Entry 5FGA (X-ray diffraction, 2.70 A resolution); this record covers chains O and P of the 28 polymer chains in the assembly.

[Chain O]
Molecule: Proteasome subunit alpha type-2
Organism: Saccharomyces cerevisiae S288c
Notes: EC 3.4.25.1
UniProtKB: P23639 (PSA2_YEAST); numbering as in UniProt (aligned over 1-250)
Amino-acid sequence (250 residues; numbered 1 to 250; the number before each row is that of its first residue):
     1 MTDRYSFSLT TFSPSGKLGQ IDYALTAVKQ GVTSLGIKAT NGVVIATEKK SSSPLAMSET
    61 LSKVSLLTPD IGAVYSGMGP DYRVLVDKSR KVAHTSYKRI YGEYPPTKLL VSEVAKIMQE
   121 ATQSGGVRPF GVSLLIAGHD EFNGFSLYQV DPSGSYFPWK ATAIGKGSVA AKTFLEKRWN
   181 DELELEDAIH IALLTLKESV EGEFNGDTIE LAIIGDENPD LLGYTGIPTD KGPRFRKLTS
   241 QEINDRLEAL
Curated features (UniProtKB/Swiss-Prot):
  - cross-link: Lys108 (Glycyl lysine isopeptide (Lys-Gly) (interchain with G-Cter in ubiquitin))

[Chain P]
Molecule: Proteasome subunit alpha type-3
Organism: Saccharomyces cerevisiae S288c
Notes: EC 3.4.25.1
UniProtKB: P23638 (PSA3_YEAST); residues 0-257 here correspond to UniProt positions 1-258 (UniProt number = residue number + 1)
Amino-acid sequence (258 residues; each row starts with the number of its first residue; numbering starts at 0):
     0 MGSRRYDSRT TIFSPEGRLY QVEYALESIS HAGTAIGIMA SDGIVLAAER KVTSTLLEQD
    60 TSTEKLYKLN DKIAVAVAGL TADAEILINT ARIHAQNYLK TYNEDIPVEI LVRRLSDIKQ
   120 GYTQHGGLRP FGVSFIYAGY DDRYGYQLYT SNPSGNYTGW KAISVGANTS AAQTLLQMDY
   180 KDDMKVDDAI ELALKTLSKT TDSSALTYDR LEFATIRKGA NDGEVYQKIF KPQEIKDILV
   240 KTGITKKDED EEADEDMK
Not modelled in the structure: 0, 245-257
Curated features (UniProtKB/Swiss-Prot):
  - cross-link (Glycyl lysine isopeptide (Lys-Gly)): Lys99 (interchain with G-Cter in ubiquitin), Lys198 (interchain with G-Cter in ubiquitin), Lys230 (interchain with G-Cter in ubiquitin)

[Interface between chain O and chain P]
Pairs across the interface - 65 pairs, chain O then chain P:
  Arg4(O) with Ser2(P), hydrogen bond (backbone-side chain)
  Tyr5(O) with Ser2(P); Tyr5(P)
  Ser6(O) with Gly125(P); Leu127(P)
  Phe7(O) with Ser2(P); Tyr5(P); Asp6(P); Gly126(P)
  Ser8(O) with Gly126(P), hydrogen bond (backbone-backbone); Leu127(P); Arg128(P), hydrogen bond (side chain-backbone)
  Thr10(O) with Arg128(P)
  Thr11(O) with Ser7(P); Thr9(P); Gln20(P)
  Phe12(O) with Gln20(P); Tyr23(P); Ala24(P), hydrophobic; Arg128(P); Pro129(P); Gly131(P)
  Ser13(O) with Tyr23(P)
  Pro14(O) with Tyr23(P), hydrophobic; Glu26(P)
  Ser15(O) with Glu26(P); His30(P)
  Gly16(O) with Tyr23(P); Glu26(P); Ser27(P), hydrogen bond (backbone-side chain)
  Leu18(O) with Arg128(P)
  Lys38(O) with Glu57(P), salt bridge
  Ser112(O) with Glu84(P)
  Lys116(O) with Ile85(P)
  Gln119(O) with Ala81(P); Asp82(P), hydrogen bond; Ile85(P); Arg128(P)
  Thr122(O) with Arg128(P), hydrogen bond (backbone-side chain)
  Gln123(O) with Tyr121(P); Leu127(P); Arg128(P), hydrogen bond (side chain-backbone); Pro129(P); Phe130(P)
  Gly125(O) with Leu127(P)
  Ser153(O) with Ala81(P)
  Gly154(O) with Ala81(P)
  Ser155(O) with Ala81(P)
  Tyr156(O) with Glu84(P), hydrogen bond
  Phe157(O) with Leu56(P), hydrophobic
  Pro158(O) with Leu56(P); Glu57(P), hydrogen bond (backbone-backbone); Thr60(P); Ser61(P)
  Trp159(O) with Ser53(P); Leu55(P); Leu56(P)
  Lys160(O) with Thr54(P), hydrogen bond (side chain-backbone); Leu55(P), hydrogen bond (backbone-backbone); Leu56(P); Glu57(P)
  Ala161(O) with Leu55(P)
  Leu175(O) with Leu55(P), hydrophobic
  Glu176(O) with Thr54(P); Leu55(P)
Also at the interface, not in a pair above, chain O (35 interface residues in all): Ser124, Tyr148, Lys172, Trp179
Also at the interface, not in a pair above, chain P (32 interface residues in all): Leu79, Thr80

[Summary]
Chain O and chain P form an interface of 35 and 32 residues respectively; the contacts include 11 hydrogen
bonds and 1 salt bridge. Among the polar pairs are Lys38(O)-Glu57(P), Arg4(O)-Ser2(P) and Ser8(O)-Arg128(P).
Chain O is Proteasome subunit alpha type-2 and chain P is Proteasome subunit alpha type-3, both from
Saccharomyces cerevisiae S288c; the structure, Yeast 20S proteasome beta5-K33A mutant (propeptide expressed in
trans), was determined by X-ray diffraction (same publication as 5CZ4, 5CZ5, 5CZ6, 5CZ7, 5CZ8, 5CZ9 and 16
further entries).
